PDB entry 6BND | X-ray diffraction, 1.66 A resolution | chains A and B

== Chain A (and B) ==
Protein: Phosphoethanolamine transferase
Organism: Moraxella sp. HMSC061H09
Notes: chain B of this document is another copy of the same molecule, construct and numbering; everything in this record applies to it too
Reference sequence: A0A1E9VP98 (A0A1E9VP98_9GAMM); residues 235-578 here = UniProt positions 235-578
Sequence (344 residues; each row starts with the number of its first residue):
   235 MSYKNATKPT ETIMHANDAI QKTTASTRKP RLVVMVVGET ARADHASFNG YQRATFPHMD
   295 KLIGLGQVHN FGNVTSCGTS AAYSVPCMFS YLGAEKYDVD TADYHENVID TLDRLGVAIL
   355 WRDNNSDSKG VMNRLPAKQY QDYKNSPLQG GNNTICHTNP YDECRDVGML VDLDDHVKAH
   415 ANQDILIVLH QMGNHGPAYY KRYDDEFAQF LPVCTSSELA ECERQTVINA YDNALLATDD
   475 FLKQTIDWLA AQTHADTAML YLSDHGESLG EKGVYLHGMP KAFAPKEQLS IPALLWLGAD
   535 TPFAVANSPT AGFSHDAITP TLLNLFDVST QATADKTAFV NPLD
Disordered / not traced: 235-243
Construct notes: engineered mutation A315 (Thr in A0A1E9VP98)
Disulfides: C390-C398, C448-C456
Ion coordination: Zn2+: E273, D498, H499 (together with phosphoric acid mono-(2-amino-ethyl) ester)
Small-molecule neighbours: phosphoric acid mono-(2-amino-ethyl) ester (OPE): E273, S314, A315, N359, H429, D498, H499, H511
What the authors report for this chain:
  - binding site for phosphoric acid mono-(2-amino-ethyl) ester: A315, Y338, H511
  - self-association interface (contacts with another copy of this molecule): Y338
  - mutagenesis - T315A, Y338R, H429A, R436A: abolished growth

== Chain A / chain B interface ==
Pairs across the interface (48; chain A residue first):
  T244(A) - S451(B)  hydrogen bond (backbone-side chain)
  E245(A) - H429(B)  salt bridge
  E245(A) - G430(B)
  E245(A) - P431(B)
  E245(A) - A432(B)  hydrogen bond (side chain-backbone)
  E245(A) - R436(B)  salt bridge
  S314(A) - D334(B)
  S314(A) - Y338(B)
  A316(A) - D334(B)
  Y317(A) - D334(B)
  D334(A) - S314(B)
  D334(A) - A316(B)
  D334(A) - Y317(B)
  T335(A) - G512(B)
  Y338(A) - S314(B)
  Y338(A) - H511(B)  hydrogen bond
  S360(A) - N367(B)
  D361(A) - D361(B)
  D361(A) - N367(B)
  N367(A) - S360(B)
  N367(A) - K378(B)
  P370(A) - N379(B)
  P370(A) - Q383(B)
  A371(A) - D376(B)
  A371(A) - N379(B)  hydrogen bond (backbone-side chain)
  A371(A) - Q383(B)  hydrogen bond (backbone-backbone)
  A371(A) - G384(B)
  K372(A) - L382(B)  hydrogen bond (side chain-backbone)
  K372(A) - Q383(B)  hydrogen bond (backbone-backbone)
  K372(A) - G384(B)
  D376(A) - A371(B)
  K378(A) - N367(B)
  N379(A) - P370(B)
  N379(A) - A371(B)  hydrogen bond (side chain-backbone)
  L382(A) - K372(B)  hydrogen bond (backbone-side chain)
  Q383(A) - P370(B)
  Q383(A) - A371(B)  hydrogen bond (backbone-backbone)
  Q383(A) - K372(B)  hydrogen bond (backbone-backbone)
  G384(A) - A371(B)
  G384(A) - K372(B)
  H429(A) - E245(B)  salt bridge
  G430(A) - E245(B)
  P431(A) - E245(B)
  A432(A) - E245(B)  hydrogen bond (backbone-side chain)
  K435(A) - T244(B)  hydrogen bond
  R436(A) - E245(B)  salt bridge
  S451(A) - T244(B)  hydrogen bond (side chain-backbone)
  H511(A) - Y338(B)  hydrogen bond
Interface residues without a listed pair, chain A (35 interface residues in all): T313, V333, D337, K363, L369, G385, G512
Interface residues without a listed pair, chain B (35 interface residues in all): T313, V333, T335, D337, K363, L369, G385, K435

== In short ==
Chain A and chain B each contribute 35 residues to their interface, with 15 hydrogen bonds and 4 salt bridges.
Polar pairs include E245(A)-H429(B), E245(A)-R436(B) and T244(A)-S451(B). The paper reports a binding site for
phosphoric acid mono-(2-amino-ethyl) ester at A315(A), Y338(A) and H511(A); T315A, Y338R and H429A of chain A,
among others, abolish growth.
Both chains are Phosphoethanolamine transferase (Moraxella sp. HMSC061H09). Entry 6BND (Crystal structure of
the intrinsic colistin resistance enzyme ICR(Mc) from Moraxella catarrhalis, catalytic domain, Thr315Ala
mutant ...) was determined by X-ray diffraction together with 6BNC, 6BNE and 6BNF from the same study.
